Entry 6Q9F (X-ray diffraction, 1.63 A resolution); this record covers chains A and B.

[Chain A]
Protein: Aspartyl/asparaginyl beta-hydroxylase
From: Homo sapiens
Notes: EC 1.14.11.16
UniProtKB: Q12797 (ASPH_HUMAN); residues 330-758 here = UniProt positions 330-758
Amino-acid sequence (429 residues; each row starts with the number of its first residue):
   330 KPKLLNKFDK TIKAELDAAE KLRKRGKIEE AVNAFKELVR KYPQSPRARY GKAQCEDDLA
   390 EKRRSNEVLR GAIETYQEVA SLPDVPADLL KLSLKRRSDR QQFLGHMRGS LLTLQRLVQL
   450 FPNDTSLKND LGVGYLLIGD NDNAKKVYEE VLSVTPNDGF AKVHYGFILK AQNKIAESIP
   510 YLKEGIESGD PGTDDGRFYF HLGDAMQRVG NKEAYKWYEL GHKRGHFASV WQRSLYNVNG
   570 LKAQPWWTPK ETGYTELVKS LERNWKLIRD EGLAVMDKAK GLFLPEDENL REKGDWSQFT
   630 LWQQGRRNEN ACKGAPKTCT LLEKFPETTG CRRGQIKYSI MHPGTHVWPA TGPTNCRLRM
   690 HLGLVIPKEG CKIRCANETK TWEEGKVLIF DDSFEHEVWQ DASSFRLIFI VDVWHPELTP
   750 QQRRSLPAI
Disulfide bonds: C641-C648
Sequence notes: engineered mutation A679 (His in Q12797)
Bound ions: Mn2+: H725 (together with N-oxalylglycine)
Small-molecule neighbours: N-oxalylglycine (OGA): W625, Q627, S668, M670, R688, H690, W711, F719, D721, H725, V727, R735, I737, I739
UniProt features mapped onto this chain:
  - binding site (2-oxoglutarate): W625, S668, R688 to H690, R735
  - binding site (Fe cation): H725
  - glycosylation (N-linked (GlcNAc...) asparagine): N452, N706
  - natural variant: R735 (R735W: In FDLAB)

[Chain B]
Protein: Coagulation factor X
Notes: EC 3.4.21.6
UniProtKB: P00742 (FA10_HUMAN); numbering as in UniProt (aligned over 86-124)
Amino-acid sequence (39 residues; row label = number of the first residue in the row):
    86 DGDQSETSPS QNQGKCKDGL GEYTCTSLEG FEGKNSELF
Disordered / not traced: 86-96, 117-124
Disulfide bonds: C101-C110
Sequence notes: engineered mutation S90 (Cys in P00742), S95 (Cys in P00742), S112 (Cys in P00742), S121 (Cys in P00742)
UniProt features mapped onto this chain:
  - modified residue: D103 (3R: -3-hydroxyaspartate)
  - natural variant: E91 (E91K: In FA10D)

[How chain A and chain B interact]
Contacting residue pairs - 65 pairs, chain A then chain B:
  A389(A) with F116(B)
  E390(A) with F116(B)
  R393(A) with F116(B)
  S394(A) with F116(B)
  N395(A) with E114(B), hydrogen bond (side chain-backbone); G115(B); F116(B), hydrogen bond (side chain-backbone)
  Q431(A) with L113(B)
  F432(A) with L113(B); G115(B), hydrogen bond (backbone-backbone); F116(B), hydrophobic
  L433(A) with L113(B); G115(B)
  G434(A) with L113(B)
  M436(A) with L113(B), hydrophobic
  V462(A) with Y108(B)
  L465(A) with N97(B), hydrogen bond (backbone-side chain); Y108(B), hydrophobic
  L466(A) with N97(B), hydrogen bond (backbone-side chain); Y108(B), hydrophobic; T109(B)
  I467(A) with Q98(B)
  G468(A) with N97(B)
  H493(A) with Y108(B), hydrogen bond
  F496(A) with G106(B); E107(B); Y108(B), hydrophobic
  R526(A) with Y108(B), hydrogen bond (side chain-backbone); T109(B)
  F529(A) with L105(B), hydrophobic
  H530(A) with L105(B), hydrogen bond (side chain-backbone)
  L564(A) with L105(B)
  Y565(A) with L105(B), hydrophobic; T109(B); C110(B), hydrogen bond (side chain-backbone); T111(B)
  D616(A) with K102(B), salt bridge
  E617(A) with K100(B); C101(B); K102(B), hydrogen bond (side chain-backbone); D103(B), hydrogen bond (side chain-backbone); G104(B), hydrogen bond (side chain-backbone)
  L619(A) with D103(B)
  Q627(A) with D103(B)
  Q632(A) with K100(B), hydrogen bond
  Q633(A) with K100(B)
  R635(A) with K100(B)
  Q664(A) with K102(B), hydrogen bond (side chain-backbone); D103(B)
  K666(A) with D103(B), salt bridge
  T680(A) with D103(B); G104(B)
  G681(A) with D103(B); L105(B)
  P682(A) with C101(B); G104(B); L105(B), hydrophobic
  R686(A) with K102(B), hydrogen bond (side chain-backbone)
  R688(A) with K102(B); D103(B), salt bridge
  P756(A) with T111(B)
  A757(A) with C110(B); T111(B)
  I758(A) with C101(B); T111(B)
Interface residues without a listed pair, chain A (46 interface residues in all): L398, R437, A500, R562, S563, R662, D721

[Summary]
Chain A and chain B form an interface of 46 and 18 residues respectively; the contacts include 15 hydrogen
bonds and 3 salt bridges. Polar pairs include D616(A)-K102(B), K666(A)-D103(B) and R688(A)-D103(B). Bound to
chain A: N-oxalylglycine.
Chain A is Aspartyl/asparaginyl beta-hydroxylase (Homo sapiens) and chain B is Coagulation factor X; the
structure, Aspartyl/Asparaginyl beta-hydroxylase (AspH) H679A in complex with Mn, NOG and Factor X peptide
fragment (39mer-4Ser), was determined by X-ray diffraction.
